PDB entry 8HZ5 | X-ray diffraction, 3.00 A resolution | chains A and B

== Chain A (and B) ==
Name: Biotin carboxylase
Organism: Chloroflexus aurantiacus (strain ATCC 29366 / DSM 635 / J-10-fl)
Notes: EC 6.3.4.14; chain B of this document is another copy of the same molecule, construct and numbering; everything in this record applies to it too
UniProtKB: A9WKH8 (A9WKH8_CHLAA); residues 1-455 here = UniProt positions 1-455
Amino-acid sequence (465 residues; row label = number of the first residue in the row; numbers below 1 keep their minus sign (Met-9 is residue -9)):
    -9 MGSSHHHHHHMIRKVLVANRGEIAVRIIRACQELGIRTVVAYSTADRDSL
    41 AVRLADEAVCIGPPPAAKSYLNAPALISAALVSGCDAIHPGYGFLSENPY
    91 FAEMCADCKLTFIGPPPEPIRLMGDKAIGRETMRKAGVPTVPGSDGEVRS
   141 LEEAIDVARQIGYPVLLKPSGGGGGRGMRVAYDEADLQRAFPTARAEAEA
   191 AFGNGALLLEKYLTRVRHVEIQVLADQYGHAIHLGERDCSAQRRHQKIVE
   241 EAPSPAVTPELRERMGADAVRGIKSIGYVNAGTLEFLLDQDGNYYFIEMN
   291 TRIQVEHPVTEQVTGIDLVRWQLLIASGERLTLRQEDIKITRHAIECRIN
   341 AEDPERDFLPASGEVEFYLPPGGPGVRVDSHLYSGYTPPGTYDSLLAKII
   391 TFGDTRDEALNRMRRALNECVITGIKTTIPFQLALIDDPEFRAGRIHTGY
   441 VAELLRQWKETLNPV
Unresolved in the structure: -9 to 1, 133-139, 152-205, 230-236, 342-353, 432-455 (chain B: -9 to 1, 139-196, 232-236, 343-353, 434-455)
Differences from the reference sequence: initiating methionine (-9); expression tag (-8 to 0)
What the authors report for this chain:
  - self-association interface (contacts with another copy of this molecule): Arg310

== How chain A and chain B interact ==
Pairs across the interface (51; chain A residue first):
  Arg16(A) with Pro364(B)
  Arg19(A) with Gly362(B); Gly363(B); Arg405(B); Glu409(B), salt bridge
  Gln22(A) with Arg405(B)
  Glu23(A) with Pro364(B); Asn401(B); Arg402(B), salt bridge; Arg405(B), salt bridge
  Leu40(A) with Leu359(B), hydrophobic
  Arg43(A) with Phe357(B); Val411(B)
  Leu44(A) with Glu409(B)
  Asp307(A) with Arg402(B), salt bridge
  Arg310(A) with Glu398(B), salt bridge; Arg402(B)
  Phe357(A) with Tyr373(B), hydrophobic; Ser374(B)
  Leu359(A) with Leu40(B), hydrophobic; Tyr358(B), hydrophobic; Leu372(B)
  Pro360(A) with Pro360(B), hydrophobic
  Gly362(A) with Arg19(B)
  Gly363(A) with Arg19(B); Arg367(B); Val368(B); Asp369(B)
  Pro364(A) with Arg16(B); Glu23(B); Asp307(B); Arg367(B)
  Arg367(A) with Gly363(B); Pro364(B)
  Val368(A) with Gly363(B), hydrogen bond (backbone-backbone)
  Asp369(A) with Gly363(B)
  Leu372(A) with Leu359(B)
  Tyr373(A) with Phe357(B), hydrophobic; Leu359(B), hydrophobic
  Ser374(A) with Phe357(B); Ser374(B), hydrogen bond
  Asp394(A) with Gly305(B)
  Glu398(A) with Arg310(B), salt bridge
  Arg402(A) with Glu23(B), salt bridge; Asp307(B), salt bridge; Arg310(B)
  Arg405(A) with Arg19(B); Gln22(B); Glu23(B), salt bridge
  Glu409(A) with Arg19(B), salt bridge; Leu44(B)
Also at the interface, not in a pair above, chain A (32 interface residues in all): Glu301, Gly305, Arg332, Tyr358, Val366, Asn401
Also at the interface, not in a pair above, chain B (31 interface residues in all): Arg332, Val366, Asp394

== Overview ==
32 residues of chain A and 31 residues of chain B are in contact; the contacts include 2 hydrogen bonds and 10
salt bridges. Polar pairs include Arg19(A)-Glu409(B), Glu23(A)-Arg402(B) and Glu23(A)-Arg405(B). From the
paper: a self-association interface involving Arg310(A).
Chain A and chain B are both Biotin carboxylase (Chloroflexus aurantiacus (strain ATCC 29366 / DSM 635 /
J-10-fl)); the structure, The homodimer of a biotin carboxylase isoform from chloroflexus aurantiacus, was
determined by X-ray diffraction (same publication as 8HZ4).
